Entry 7TJF (electron microscopy, 2.60 A resolution); this record covers chains C and G of the 8 polymer chains in the assembly.

# Chain C
Name: Origin recognition complex subunit 3
Source organism: Saccharomyces cerevisiae
Reference sequence: P54790 (ORC3_YEAST); residue numbers follow UniProt; this construct covers 1-616
Amino-acid sequence (616 residues; row label = number of the first residue in the row):
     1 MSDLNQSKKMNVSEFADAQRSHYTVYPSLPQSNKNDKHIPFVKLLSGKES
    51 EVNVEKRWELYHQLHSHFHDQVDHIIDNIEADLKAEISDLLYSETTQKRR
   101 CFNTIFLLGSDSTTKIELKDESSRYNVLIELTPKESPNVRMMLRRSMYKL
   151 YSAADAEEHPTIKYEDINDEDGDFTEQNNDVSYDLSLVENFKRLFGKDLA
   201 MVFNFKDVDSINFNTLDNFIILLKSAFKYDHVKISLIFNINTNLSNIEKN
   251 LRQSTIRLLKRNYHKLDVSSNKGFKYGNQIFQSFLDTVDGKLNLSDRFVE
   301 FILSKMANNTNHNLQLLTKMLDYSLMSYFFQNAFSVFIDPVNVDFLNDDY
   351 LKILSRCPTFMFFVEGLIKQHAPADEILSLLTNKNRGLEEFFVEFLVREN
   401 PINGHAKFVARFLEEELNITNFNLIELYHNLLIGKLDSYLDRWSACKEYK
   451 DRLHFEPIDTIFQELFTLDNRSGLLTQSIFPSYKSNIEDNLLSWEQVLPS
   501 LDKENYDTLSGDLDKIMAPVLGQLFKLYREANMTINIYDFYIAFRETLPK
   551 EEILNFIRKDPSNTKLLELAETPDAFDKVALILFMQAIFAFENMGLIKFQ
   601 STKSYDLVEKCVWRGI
Not modelled in the structure: 1-15, 31-37, 94-99, 158-178, 382-387, 503-509
UniProt features mapped onto this chain:
  - modified residue: Ser2 (N-acetylserine)

# Chain G
Molecule: DNA, 84 bp ARS1
Sequence (84 nucleotides; each row starts with the number of its first residue):
     1 ATCTTTACATCTTGTTATTTTACAGATTTTATGTTTAGATCTTTTATGCT
    51 TGCTTTTCAAAAGGCCTGCAGGCAAGTGCACAAA
Not modelled in the structure: 1-20, 62-84

# Interface between chain C and chain G
Pairs across the interface - 8 pairs, chain C then chain G:
  Lys134(C) - DA37(G)  salt bridge to the phosphate
  Pro137(C) - DT36(G)  phosphate contact
  Arg140(C) - DT35(G)  salt bridge to the phosphate
  Met141(C) - DT35(G)  phosphate contact
  Met141(C) - DT36(G)  phosphate contact
  Arg144(C) - DT35(G)  salt bridge to the phosphate
  Arg145(C) - DT35(G)  phosphate contact
  Arg145(C) - DT36(G)  salt bridge to the phosphate
Also at the interface, not in a pair above, chain C (7 interface residues in all): Gln600
Also at the interface, not in a pair above, chain G (4 interface residues in all): DC49

# Overview
7 residues of chain C face 4 of chain G across their interface; the contacts include 4 salt bridges. Polar
pairs include Lys134(C)-DA37(G), Arg140(C)-DT35(G) and Arg144(C)-DT35(G).
Here chain C is Origin recognition complex subunit 3 (Saccharomyces cerevisiae) and chain G is DNA, 84 bp
ARS1. Entry 7TJF (S. cerevisiae ORC bound to 84 bp ARS1 DNA) was determined by electron microscopy, deposited
together with 7TJH, 7TJI, 7TJJ and 7TJK.
